PDB entry 8RUC | X-ray diffraction, 1.60 A resolution | chains C and E of the 8 polymer chains in the assembly

# Chain C (and E)
Name: Ribulose-1,5-bisphosphate carboxylase/oxygenase
Source organism: Spinacia oleracea
Notes: EC 4.1.1.39; chain E of this document is another copy of the same molecule, construct and numbering; everything in this record applies to it too
UniProt: P00875 (RBL_SPIOL); residues 1-475 here = UniProt positions 1-475
Chain sequence (475 residues; each row starts with the number of its first residue):
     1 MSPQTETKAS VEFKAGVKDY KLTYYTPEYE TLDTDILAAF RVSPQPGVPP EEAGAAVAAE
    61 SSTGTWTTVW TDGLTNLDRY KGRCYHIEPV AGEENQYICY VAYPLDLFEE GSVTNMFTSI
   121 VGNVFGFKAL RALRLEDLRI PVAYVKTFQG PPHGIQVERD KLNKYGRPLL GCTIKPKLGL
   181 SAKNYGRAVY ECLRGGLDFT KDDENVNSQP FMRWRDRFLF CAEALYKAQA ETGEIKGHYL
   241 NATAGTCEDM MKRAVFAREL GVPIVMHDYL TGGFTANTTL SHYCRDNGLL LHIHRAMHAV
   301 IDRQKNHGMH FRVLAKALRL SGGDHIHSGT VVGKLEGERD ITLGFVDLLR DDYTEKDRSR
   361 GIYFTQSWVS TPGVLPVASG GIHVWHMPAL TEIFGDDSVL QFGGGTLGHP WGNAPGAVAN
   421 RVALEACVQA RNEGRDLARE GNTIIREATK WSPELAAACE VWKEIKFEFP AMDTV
Not modelled in the structure: 1-8
Differences from the reference sequence: conflict Lys201 (Lys in P00875)
Modified residues: Lys201 (lysine nz-carboxylic acid; KCX)
Disulfides: Cys247 forms a disulfide with the same residue of a neighbouring copy of this chain
Metal / ion sites: Mg2+: Lys201, Asp203, Glu204 (together with 2-carboxyarabinitol-1,5-diphosphate)
Residues lining bound ligands: 2-carboxyarabinitol-1,5-diphosphate (CAP): Glu60, Thr65, Trp66, Asn123, Thr173, Lys175, Lys177, Lys201, Asp203, Glu204, His294, Arg295, His298, His327, Gly329, Lys334, Leu335, Ser379, Gly380, Gly381, Gln401, Phe402, Gly403, Gly404
UniProt features mapped onto this chain:
  - active site (Proton acceptor): Lys175, His294
  - binding site (substrate): Thr65, Asn123, Thr173, Lys177, Glu204, His294, Arg295, His327, Lys334, Ser379, Gly381, Gly403, Gly404
  - binding site (Mg(2+)): Lys201, Asp203, Glu204
  - site: Lys14 (Not N6-methylated), Lys334 (Transition state stabilizer)
  - modified residue: Pro3 (N-acetylproline), Lys201 (N6-carboxylysine)

# Interface between chain C and chain E
Pairs across the interface (20):
  Lys146(C) with Pro210(E)
  His153(C) with Asp216(E), salt bridge
  Gln156(C) with Ser181(E)
  Val157(C) with Asp216(E)
  Asp160(C) with Lys183(E), hydrogen bond (backbone-side chain); Phe220(E)
  Lys161(C) with Asp216(E), salt bridge; Leu219(E); Phe220(E)
  Asn163(C) with Lys183(E)
  Tyr165(C) with Lys183(E), hydrogen bond
  Arg258(C) with Arg215(E); Glu259(E), salt bridge
  Arg285(C) with Arg213(E); Arg215(E)
  Asp286(C) with Arg215(E), hydrogen bond (backbone-side chain); Lys252(E), hydrogen bond (backbone-side chain)
  Asn287(C) with Arg215(E), hydrogen bond (backbone-side chain)
  Gly288(C) with Arg215(E)
  Ser370(C) with Pro210(E)

# In short
14 residues of chain C face 10 of chain E across their interface, with 5 hydrogen bonds and 3 salt bridges.
Polar pairs include His153(C)-Asp216(E), Lys161(C)-Asp216(E) and Arg258(C)-Glu259(E). Bound to chain C:
2-carboxyarabinitol-1,5-diphosphate.
Both chains are Ribulose-1,5-bisphosphate carboxylase/oxygenase (Spinacia oleracea). Entry 8RUC (Activated
spinach rubisco complexed with 2-carboxyarabinitol bisphosphate) was determined by X-ray diffraction.
